Entry 9PC3 (electron microscopy, 3.69 A resolution); this record covers chains D and E of the 12 polymer chains in the assembly.

== Chain D (and E) ==
Molecule: Vesicle-fusing ATPase
Organism: Cricetulus griseus
Notes: EC 3.6.4.6; chain E of this document is another copy of the same molecule, construct and numbering; everything in this record applies to it too
UniProt: P18708 (NSF_CRIGR); residue numbers follow UniProt; this construct covers 1-744
Sequence (747 residues; row label = number of the first residue in the row; numbers below 1 keep their minus sign (Gly-2 is residue -2)):
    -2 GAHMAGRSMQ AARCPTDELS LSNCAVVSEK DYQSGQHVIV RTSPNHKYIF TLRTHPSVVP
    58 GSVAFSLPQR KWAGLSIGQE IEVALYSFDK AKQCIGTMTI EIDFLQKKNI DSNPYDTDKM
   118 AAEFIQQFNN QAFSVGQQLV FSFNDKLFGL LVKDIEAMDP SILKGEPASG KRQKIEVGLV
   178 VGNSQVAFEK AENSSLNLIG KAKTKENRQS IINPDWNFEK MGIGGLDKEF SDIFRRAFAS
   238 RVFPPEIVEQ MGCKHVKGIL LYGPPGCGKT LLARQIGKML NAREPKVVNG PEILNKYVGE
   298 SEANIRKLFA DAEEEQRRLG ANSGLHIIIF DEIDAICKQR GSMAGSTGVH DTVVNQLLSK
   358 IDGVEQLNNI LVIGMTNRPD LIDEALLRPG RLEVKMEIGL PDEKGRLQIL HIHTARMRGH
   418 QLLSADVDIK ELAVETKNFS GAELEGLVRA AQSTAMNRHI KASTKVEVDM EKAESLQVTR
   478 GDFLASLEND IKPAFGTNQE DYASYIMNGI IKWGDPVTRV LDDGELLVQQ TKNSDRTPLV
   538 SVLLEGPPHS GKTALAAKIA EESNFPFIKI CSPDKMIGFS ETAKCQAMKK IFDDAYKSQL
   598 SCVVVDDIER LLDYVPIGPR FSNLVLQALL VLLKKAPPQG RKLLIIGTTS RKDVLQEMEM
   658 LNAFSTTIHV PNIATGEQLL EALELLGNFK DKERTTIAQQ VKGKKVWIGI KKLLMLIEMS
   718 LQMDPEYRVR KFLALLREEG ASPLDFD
Not modelled in the structure: -2 to 0, 156-169, 741-744 (chain E: -2 to 203, 741-744)
Construct notes: expression tag (-2 to 0)
Residues lining bound ligands:
  - ATP (adenosine-5'-triphosphate), molecule 1: Gly219, Ile220, Gly221, Pro261, Pro262, Gly263, Cys264, Gly265, Lys266, Thr267, Leu268, Glu329, Asn374, His410, Gly438, Ala439, Glu442
  - ATP, molecule 2: Lys251, Asp359, Arg385, Arg388
  - ATP, molecule 3: Ile503, Met504, Asn505, Gly506, Ile507, Ile508, Trp510, Pro545, His546, Ser547, Gly548, Lys549, Thr550, Ala551, Leu552, Asp604, Ile707, Lys708
Swiss-Prot annotation at these positions:
  - binding site (ATP): Asn505 to Trp510, Pro545 to Leu552
  - binding site (Mg(2+)): Thr550
  - modified residue: Lys105 (N6-acetyllysine), Ser207 (Phosphoserine), Tyr259 (Phosphotyrosine), Ser569 (Phosphoserine)
What the authors report for this chain:
  - post-translational modification sites: Ser207 (citing earlier work)

== How chain D and chain E interact ==
Pairs across the interface - 57 pairs, chain D then chain E:
  Phe215(D) - Ser460(E)  hydrogen bond (backbone-backbone)
  Phe231(D) - Ala459(E)  hydrophobic
  Arg232(D) - Ser450(E)
  Arg232(D) - Thr451(E)  hydrogen bond
  Arg232(D) - Asp487(E)  salt bridge
  Arg233(D) - Asp487(E)  salt bridge
  Arg233(D) - Ile488(E)
  Ala236(D) - Met453(E)
  Phe240(D) - Met453(E)  hydrophobic
  Phe240(D) - Ala470(E)  hydrophobic
  Glu246(D) - Arg413(E)  hydrogen bond (backbone-side chain)
  Gln247(D) - Arg413(E)  hydrogen bond (backbone-side chain)
  Gln247(D) - His417(E)
  Met248(D) - Leu419(E)  hydrophobic
  Met248(D) - Gln449(E)  hydrogen bond
  Met248(D) - Leu473(E)  hydrophobic
  Lys251(D) - Glu442(E)  salt bridge
  Lys251(D) - Arg446(E)  hydrogen bond (backbone-side chain)
  Val253(D) - Arg446(E)
  Val295(D) - Asn292(E)
  Val295(D) - Lys293(E)
  Arg303(D) - Glu289(E)
  Arg337(D) - Asn374(E)
  Arg337(D) - Arg375(E)
  Thr344(D) - Ala341(E)
  Thr344(D) - Ser343(E)  hydrogen bond
  Asp348(D) - Lys335(E)  salt bridge
  Gln353(D) - Asn286(E)
  Ser356(D) - Glu329(E)
  Lys357(D) - Asn286(E)
  Gly360(D) - Thr267(E)
  Gly360(D) - Arg271(E)
  Val361(D) - Arg271(E)  hydrogen bond (backbone-side chain)
  Val361(D) - Asp328(E)
  Gln363(D) - Arg271(E)
  Glu381(D) - Phe492(E)
  Arg385(D) - Gly263(E)
  Pro386(D) - Glu440(E)
  Glu390(D) - Arg446(E)  salt bridge
  Leu523(D) - Met720(E)  hydrophobic
  Gln527(D) - Met716(E)
  Gln527(D) - Gln719(E)
  Ser531(D) - Glu715(E)  hydrogen bond
  Arg533(D) - Asn505(E)
  Arg533(D) - Asn685(E)
  Thr534(D) - Glu715(E)
  Pro616(D) - Ile614(E)  hydrophobic
  Pro616(D) - Arg617(E)
  Asn620(D) - Asp610(E)  hydrogen bond (side chain-backbone)
  Asn620(D) - Val612(E)
  Gln624(D) - Arg607(E)  hydrogen bond
  Gln624(D) - Asp610(E)  hydrogen bond (side chain-backbone)
  Gln624(D) - Tyr611(E)  hydrogen bond (side chain-backbone)
  Val628(D) - Ile574(E)  hydrophobic
  Ala633(D) - Met504(E)  hydrophobic
  Met655(D) - Ile614(E)  hydrophobic
  Ser662(D) - Met712(E)
Interface residues without a listed pair, chain D (68 interface residues in all): Ile209, Trp213, Asn214, Ser237, Val239, Pro241, Ile244, Val245, Gly249, Cys250, Tyr294, Gly296, Glu297, Glu299, Thr349, Asn352, Gln526, Asn530, Cys582, Lys586, Phe618, Leu621, Leu623, Leu627, Leu629, Lys631, Lys632, Gln636, Glu654, Glu656
Interface residues without a listed pair, chain E (71 interface residues in all): Val284, Gly287, Pro288, Leu291, Asp331, Ala332, Ala439, Gly443, Ala447, Asn454, His456, Ile457, Lys462, Val463, Val465, Met467, Val475, Ala491, Ala500, Asp571, Gly575, Phe576, Asp604, Pro613, Lys709

== In short ==
68 residues of chain D and 71 residues of chain E are in contact, with 13 hydrogen bonds and 5 salt bridges.
Polar contacts include Arg232(D)-Asp487(E), Arg233(D)-Asp487(E) and Lys251(D)-Glu442(E). Bound to chain D: 3
copies of ATP. The paper reports a modification site at Ser207(D).
Chain D and chain E are both Vesicle-fusing ATPase (Cricetulus griseus); the structure, 21bin20S complex
(NSF-alphaSNAP-2:1 syntaxin-1a:SNAP-25), non-hydrolyzing, class 12, was determined by electron microscopy,
deposited together with 9OJR, 9OJU, 9OJZ, 9OK3, 9OK5, 9OKC and 17 further entries.
